5YLZ - chains A and F of the 43 polymer chains in the assembly; structure by electron microscopy, 3.60 A resolution.

Chain A:
Molecule: Pre-mRNA-splicing factor 8
Organism: Saccharomyces cerevisiae S288c
Reference sequence: P33334 (PRP8_YEAST); residues 1-2413 here = UniProt positions 1-2413
Sequence (2413 residues; numbered 1 to 2413; the number before each row is that of its first residue):
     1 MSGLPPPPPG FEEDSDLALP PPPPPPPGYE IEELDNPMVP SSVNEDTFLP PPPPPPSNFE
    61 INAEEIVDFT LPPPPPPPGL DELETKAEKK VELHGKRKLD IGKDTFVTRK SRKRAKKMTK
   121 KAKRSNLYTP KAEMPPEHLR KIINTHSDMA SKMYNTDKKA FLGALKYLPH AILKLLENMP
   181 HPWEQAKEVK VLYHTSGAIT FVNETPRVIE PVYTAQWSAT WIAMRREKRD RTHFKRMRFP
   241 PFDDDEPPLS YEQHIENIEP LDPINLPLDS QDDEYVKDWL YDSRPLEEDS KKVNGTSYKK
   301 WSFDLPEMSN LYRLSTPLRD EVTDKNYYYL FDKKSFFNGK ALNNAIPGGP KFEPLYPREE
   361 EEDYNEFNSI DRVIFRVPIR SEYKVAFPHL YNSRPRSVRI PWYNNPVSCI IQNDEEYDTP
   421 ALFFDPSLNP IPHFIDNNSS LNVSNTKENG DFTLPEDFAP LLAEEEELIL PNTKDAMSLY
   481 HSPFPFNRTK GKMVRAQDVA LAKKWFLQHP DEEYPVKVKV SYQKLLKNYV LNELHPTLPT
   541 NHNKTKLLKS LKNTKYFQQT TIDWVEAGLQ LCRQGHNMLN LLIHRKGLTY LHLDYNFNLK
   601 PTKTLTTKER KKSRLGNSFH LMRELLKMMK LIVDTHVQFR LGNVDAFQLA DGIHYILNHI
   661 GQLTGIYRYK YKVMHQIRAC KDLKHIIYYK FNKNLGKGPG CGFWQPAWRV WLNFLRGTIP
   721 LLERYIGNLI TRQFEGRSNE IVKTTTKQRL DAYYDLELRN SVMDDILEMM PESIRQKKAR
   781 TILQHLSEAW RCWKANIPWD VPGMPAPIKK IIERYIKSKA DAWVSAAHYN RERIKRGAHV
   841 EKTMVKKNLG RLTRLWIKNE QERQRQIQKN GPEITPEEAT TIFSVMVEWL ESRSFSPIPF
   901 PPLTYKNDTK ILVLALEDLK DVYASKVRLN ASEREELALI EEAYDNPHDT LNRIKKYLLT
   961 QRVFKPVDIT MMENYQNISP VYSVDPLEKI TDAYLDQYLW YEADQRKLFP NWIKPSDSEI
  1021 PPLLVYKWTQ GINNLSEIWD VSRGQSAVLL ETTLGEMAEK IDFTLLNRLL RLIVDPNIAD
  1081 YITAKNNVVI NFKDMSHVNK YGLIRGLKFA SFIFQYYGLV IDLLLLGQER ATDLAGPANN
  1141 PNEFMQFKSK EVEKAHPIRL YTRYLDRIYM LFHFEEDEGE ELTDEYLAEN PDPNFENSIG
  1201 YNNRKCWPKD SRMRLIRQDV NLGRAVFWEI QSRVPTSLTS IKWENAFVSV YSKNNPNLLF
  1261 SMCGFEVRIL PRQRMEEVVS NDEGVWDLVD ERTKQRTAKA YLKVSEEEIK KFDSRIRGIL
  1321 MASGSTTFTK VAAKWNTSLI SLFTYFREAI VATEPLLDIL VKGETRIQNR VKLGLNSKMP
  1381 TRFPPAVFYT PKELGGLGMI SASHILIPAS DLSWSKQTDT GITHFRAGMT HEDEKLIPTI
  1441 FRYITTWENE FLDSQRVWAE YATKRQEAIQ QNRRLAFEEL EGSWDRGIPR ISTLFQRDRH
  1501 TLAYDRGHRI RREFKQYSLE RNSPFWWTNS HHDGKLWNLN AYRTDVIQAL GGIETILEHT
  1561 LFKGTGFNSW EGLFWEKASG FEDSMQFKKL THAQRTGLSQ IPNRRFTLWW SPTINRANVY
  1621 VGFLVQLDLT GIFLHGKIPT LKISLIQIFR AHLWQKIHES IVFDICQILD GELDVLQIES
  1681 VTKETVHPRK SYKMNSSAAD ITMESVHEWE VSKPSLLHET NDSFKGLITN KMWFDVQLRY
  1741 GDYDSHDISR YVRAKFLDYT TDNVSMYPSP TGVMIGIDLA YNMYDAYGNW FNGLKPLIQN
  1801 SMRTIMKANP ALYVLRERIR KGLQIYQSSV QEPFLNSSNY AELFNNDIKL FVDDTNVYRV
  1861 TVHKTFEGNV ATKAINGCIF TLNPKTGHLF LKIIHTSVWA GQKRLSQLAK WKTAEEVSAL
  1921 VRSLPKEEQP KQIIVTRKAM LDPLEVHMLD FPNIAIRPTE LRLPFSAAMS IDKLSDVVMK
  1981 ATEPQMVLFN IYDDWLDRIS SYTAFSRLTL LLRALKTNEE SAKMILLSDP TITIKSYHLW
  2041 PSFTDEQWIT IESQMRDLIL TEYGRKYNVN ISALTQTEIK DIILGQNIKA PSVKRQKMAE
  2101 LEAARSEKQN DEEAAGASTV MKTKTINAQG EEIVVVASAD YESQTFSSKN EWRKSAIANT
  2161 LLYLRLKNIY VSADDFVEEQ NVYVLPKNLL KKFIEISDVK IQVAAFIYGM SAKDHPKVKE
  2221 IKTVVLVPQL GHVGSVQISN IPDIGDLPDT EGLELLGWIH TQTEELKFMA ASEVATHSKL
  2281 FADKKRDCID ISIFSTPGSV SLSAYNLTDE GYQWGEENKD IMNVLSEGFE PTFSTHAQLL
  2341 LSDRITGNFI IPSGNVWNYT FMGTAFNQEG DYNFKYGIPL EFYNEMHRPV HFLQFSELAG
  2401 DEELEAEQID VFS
Not modelled in the structure: 1-126, 432-449, 1830-1839, 2086-2413
Ligand contacts: inositol hexakisphosphate (IHP): Arg236, Lys517, Tyr655, His659, Lys684, His685, Tyr688, Asn692, Lys697, Gly698, Pro699
UniProt features mapped onto this chain:
  - region: Met1585 to Leu1598 (Important for branch point selection)
  - mutagenesis: His1658 (H1658S: No effect on viability), Glu1684 (E1684Q: No effect on viability), His1687 (H1687S: No effect on viability), Asp1700 (D1700N: No effect on viability), Asp1735 (D1735N: No effect on viability), Asp1853 (D1853A: Alters protein folding. Severely impaired growth. Strongly reduced growth at 35 degrees Celsius; when associated with A-1854; D1853N: Reduced growth at 30 degrees Celsius ...), Asp1854 (D1854A: Reduced growth at 30 degrees Celsius. Strongly reduced growth at 16 degrees Celsius. Strongly reduced growth at 35 degrees Celsius; when associated with A-1853 ...), Thr1855 (T1855A: Reduced growth at 30 degrees Celsius. Strongly reduced growth at 16 degrees Celsius), Thr1936 (T1936A: Reduced growth at 30 degrees Celsius. Strongly reduced growth at 16 degrees Celsius), Arg1937 (R1937K: Severely impaired growth. Reduced growth at 30 degrees Celsius. Strongly reduced growth at 16 degrees Celsius)

Chain F:
Molecule: U2 snRNA
Organism: Saccharomyces cerevisiae S288c
Sequence (1175 nucleotides; each row starts with the number of its first residue):
     1 ACGAAUCUCU UUGCCUUUUG GCUUAGAUCA AGUGUAGUAU CUGUUCUUUU CAGUGUAACA
    61 ACUGAAAUGA CCUCAAUGAG GCUCAUUACC UUUUAAUUUG UUACAAUACA CAUUUUUUGG
   121 CACCCAAAAU AAUAAAAUGG ACGGGAAGAG ACUUUUUAAG CAAGUUGUUU UCCGCUAAUG
   181 UCAGGUCUCA CUACUUUUUG CUGCUAUUUU UCUUCGCUCA UGGUUUCUUC AUAAGGCGUU
   241 UUUAUGAUGG UUUUUCGAAA UUGGUUUUUG AGACGACGGU UGCUCAAGGU UAUUGUUUUU
   301 GUUUUCUUCU GGUUGUUUUC UAUUUUCUUU UUUUUAGCUU UCUGUUUCUC CCUUAGUUUG
   361 GCUUUUUGCU UCAUACUCUU CCCUGUCUUU CCGAGCCGUU UAUGUCCAAC GCGGGAUUUG
   421 GUUUUUCUUU AUCGAUGGGA AGAAAUGGUG CUAUAGUAGG UUGGGAGAUA AUAUUUAUGG
   481 UAUGGGGUGC UAGUGCGGAU GGGGCGCUCU UAUUGUUGAU UUCUUCGCUC GUCUUCUUUU
   541 UCUGGUGGCG CUGCAAGAGG AAGUUUUUCG ACUUUGUUAU GAUUUUUGGU UUGCAAGGAA
   601 AGGUGUCUUA CGAUUCUUUU UUUGAUGUAA UAGGAUAAGC UUGCUUAUCC CCCAAGUAUC
   661 GGCCAAAGUU GUUGAUUUUC CUUUUGAAGU GUCCUCGGUU UGAGGGGGUG UAGGGUGGGG
   721 UUGGUCUACA AUAAGAGUGU UCCAUUGUUA ACGUGCUGGC GUCUUUUACU AUAUUUUUUU
   781 UCCCAGUUUA UUUUGUGCUU AUUUUCUCAU UGAGGAGAAG GAGCUCUUCU CGCAGGAUAU
   841 AAAUGGAGGU UUGCUAAAGG GGAGGAGAUG UGUUUGUGAG AAUACUGCUG AGAGAGUUCU
   901 GGAAGAGAAA AAAAGGAGGC AAUGGAAGGC GUUUGCUGGG AAAAGAGAAG AGCCAUGACU
   961 GCAUCUGUUG UUUCAAGGCC AGUUUUAUUA ACCGCCUAUG UCAUAGAGGC GUUUUUUUUG
  1021 GAGGGAUUUG AAGAAUGCCG GCGGCAUCAA GAAACGGACU UGAUGGUUGA CGCCUGUUUU
  1081 UAAAGUUAGA GACGUCGCGA CCCUCGCACU UGUGGAGUCG UUCUUGACUU UUACUUUGGU
  1141 CGCUUGAUGU UUCUCUCGUC UUCCCGUUCG CUCUU
Not modelled in the structure: 53-109, 124-1095, 1121-1175

How chain A and chain F interact:
Contacting residue pairs - 32 pairs, chain A then chain F:
  Asp751(A) - C22(F)  hydrogen bond to the sugar
  Asp751(A) - U23(F)  sugar contact
  Asp755(A) - G21(F)  hydrogen bond to the sugar
  Asp755(A) - C22(F)  sugar contact
  Arg759(A) - G21(F)  sugar contact
  Lys777(A) - U16(F)  salt bridge to the phosphate
  Arg780(A) - G20(F)  hydrogen bond to the base
  Gln784(A) - U19(F)  hydrogen bond to the sugar
  Ser787(A) - G21(F)  phosphate contact
  Ser787(A) - C22(F)  hydrogen bond to the phosphate
  Trp790(A) - U23(F)  hydrogen bond to the phosphate
  Lys794(A) - U24(F)  salt bridge to the phosphate
  Lys794(A) - A25(F)  salt bridge to the phosphate
  Lys819(A) - U23(F)  salt bridge to the phosphate
  Trp823(A) - U24(F)  phosphate contact
  Lys846(A) - U24(F)  base contact
  Lys847(A) - U23(F)  hydrogen bond to the sugar
  Lys847(A) - U24(F)  base contact
  Arg851(A) - U24(F)  salt bridge to the phosphate
  Arg854(A) - A25(F)  salt bridge to the phosphate
  Leu929(A) - A31(F)  base contact
  Asn930(A) - C29(F)  hydrogen bond to the phosphate
  Asn930(A) - A30(F)  hydrogen bond to the phosphate
  Arg934(A) - A30(F)  sugar contact
  Arg934(A) - A31(F)  salt bridge to the phosphate
  Lys1093(A) - U24(F)  hydrogen bond to the sugar
  Lys1093(A) - A25(F)  base contact
  Lys1093(A) - A27(F)  salt bridge to the phosphate
  Asp1094(A) - A25(F)  base contact
  Lys1588(A) - G32(F)  base contact
  Val1862(A) - A36(F)  sugar contact
  Val1862(A) - G37(F)  sugar contact
Other interface residues (no listed pair), chain A (30 interface residues in all): Ala752, Ile774, Arg791, Gly850, Val927, Ala931, Phe1587, Val1870
Other interface residues (no listed pair), chain F (16 interface residues in all): C15

Summary:
The interface between chain A and chain F involves 30 residues on one side and 16 on the other, with 10
hydrogen bonds and 8 salt bridges. Polar contacts include Arg780(A)-G20(F), Asp751(A)-C22(F) and
Asp755(A)-G21(F). Ligands of chain A: inositol hexakisphosphate.
Chain A is Pre-mRNA-splicing factor 8 and chain F is U2 snRNA, both from Saccharomyces cerevisiae S288c; the
structure, Cryo-EM Structure of the Post-catalytic Spliceosome from Saccharomyces cerevisiae at 3.6 angstrom,
was determined by electron microscopy.
